Entry 6Y9F (X-ray diffraction, 1.26 A resolution); this record covers chain A.

Chain A:
Protein: Ancestral haloalkane dehalogenase AncHLD3
Source organism: synthetic construct
Amino-acid sequence (307 residues; each row starts with the number of its first residue):
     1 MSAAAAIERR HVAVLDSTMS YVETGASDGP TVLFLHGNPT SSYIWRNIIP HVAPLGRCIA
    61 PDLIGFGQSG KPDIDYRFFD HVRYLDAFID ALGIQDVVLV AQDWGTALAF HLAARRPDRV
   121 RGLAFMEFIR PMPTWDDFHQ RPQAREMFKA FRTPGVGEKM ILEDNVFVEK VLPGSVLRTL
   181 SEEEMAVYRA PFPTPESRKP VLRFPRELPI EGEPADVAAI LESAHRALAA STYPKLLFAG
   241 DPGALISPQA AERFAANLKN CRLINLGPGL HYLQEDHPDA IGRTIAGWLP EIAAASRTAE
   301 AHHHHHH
Unresolved in the structure: 1-5, 294-307
Residues lining bound ligands:
  - N-cyclohexyltaurine (NHE; 2-[N-cyclohexylamino]ethane sulfonic acid), molecule 1: Ile-7, Glu-8, Arg-9, Val-22, Ser-42, Tyr-43, Trp-45, Arg-46, Ile-49
  - N-cyclohexyltaurine (NHE), molecule 2: Asn-38, Asp-103, Trp-104, Ile-129, His-139, Phe-148, Phe-167, Val-171, Ser-175, Phe-204, Pro-205, Leu-208, Ala-244, Leu-245, His-271, Tyr-272
From the paper describing this entry:
  - binding site for N-cyclohexyltaurine: Ile-7, Val-22, Asn-38, Tyr-43, Arg-46, Ile-49, Asp-103, Trp-104, Phe-148, Phe-167, Leu-245, His-271
  - catalytic residues: Asn-38, Asp-103, Trp-104

Overview:
Ligands of chain A: N-cyclohexyltaurine. From the paper: catalytic residues Asn-38, Asp-103 and Trp-104; a
binding site for N-cyclohexyltaurine at Ile-7, Val-22 and Asn-38 among others.
Chain A is Ancestral haloalkane dehalogenase AncHLD3 (synthetic construct); the structure, Crystal structure
of putative ancestral haloalkane dehalogenase AncHLD3 (node 3), was determined by X-ray diffraction (same
publication as 6Y9E and 6Y9G).
